5T4P - chains G and H of the 22 polymer chains in the assembly; structure by electron microscopy, 7.77 A resolution (low resolution: residue-level contacts below are approximate; hydrogen-bond / salt-bridge calls are withheld).

== Chain G ==
Molecule: ATP synthase gamma chain
Source organism: Escherichia coli
UniProtKB: B7MGF3 (ATPG_ECO45); residues 0-286 here correspond to UniProt positions 1-287 (UniProt number = residue number + 1)
Chain sequence (287 residues; row label = number of the first residue in the row; numbering starts at 0):
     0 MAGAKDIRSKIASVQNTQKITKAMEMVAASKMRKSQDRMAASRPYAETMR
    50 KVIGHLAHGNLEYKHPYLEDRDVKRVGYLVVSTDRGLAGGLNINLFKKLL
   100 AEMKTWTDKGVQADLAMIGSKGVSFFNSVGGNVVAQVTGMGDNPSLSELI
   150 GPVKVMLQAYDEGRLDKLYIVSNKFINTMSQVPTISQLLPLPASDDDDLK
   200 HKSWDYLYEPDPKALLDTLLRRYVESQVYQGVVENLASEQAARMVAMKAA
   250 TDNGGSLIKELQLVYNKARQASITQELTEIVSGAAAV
Unresolved in the structure: 0, 285-286
Sequence notes: conflict Asp5 (Glu6 in B7MGF3), Ala87 (Cys88 in B7MGF3), Ala112 (Cys113 in B7MGF3)

== Chain H ==
Molecule: ATP synthase epsilon chain
Source organism: Escherichia coli
UniProtKB: B7MGF1 (ATPE_ECO45); residues 0-138 here correspond to UniProt positions 1-139 (UniProt number = residue number + 1)
Chain sequence (139 residues; each row starts with the number of its first residue; numbering starts at 0):
     0 MAMTYHLDVVSAEQQMFSGLVEKIQVTGSEGELGIYPGHAPLLTAIKPGM
    50 IRIVKQHGHEEFIYLSGGILEVQPGNVTVLADTAIRGQDLDEARAMEAKR
   100 KAEEHISSSHGDVDYAQASAELAKAIAQLRVIELTKKAM
Unresolved in the structure: 0, 137-138

== Chain G / chain H interface ==
Residue-residue contacts (52; chain G residue first):
  Lys9(G) - Val130(H)
  Ala40(G) - Glu12(H)
  Ser41(G) - Ala11(H)
  Ser41(G) - Glu12(H)
  Arg42(G) - Ala11(H)
  Pro43(G) - Ser10(H)
  Pro43(G) - Ala11(H)
  Pro43(G) - Gln14(H)
  Tyr44(G) - Ser10(H)
  Tyr44(G) - Ala11(H)
  Asp83(G) - Ser108(H)
  Asp83(G) - His109(H)
  Arg84(G) - His109(H)
  Ser119(G) - Ser107(H)
  Val132(G) - Ala101(H)
  Val133(G) - Ala97(H)
  Val133(G) - Lys98(H)
  Val133(G) - Ala101(H)
  Ala134(G) - Ala97(H)
  Ala134(G) - Lys98(H)
  Ala134(G) - Ala101(H)
  Gln135(G) - Ala97(H)
  Gln135(G) - Lys100(H)
  Gln135(G) - Ala101(H)
  Thr137(G) - Ile105(H)
  Thr137(G) - Ser106(H)
  Thr137(G) - Ser107(H)
  Gly138(G) - Ser107(H)
  Gly138(G) - Ser108(H)
  Gly140(G) - His109(H)
  Ile149(G) - Asp90(H)
  Gly150(G) - Asp90(H)
  Gly150(G) - Arg93(H)
  Gly150(G) - Ala94(H)
  Gly150(G) - Ala97(H)
  Lys153(G) - Asp90(H)
  Lys153(G) - Glu91(H)
  Lys153(G) - Ala94(H)
  Val154(G) - Asp90(H)
  Val154(G) - Ala94(H)
  Val154(G) - Ala97(H)
  Trp203(G) - Pro40(H)
  Trp203(G) - Pro73(H)
  Asp204(G) - Pro40(H)
  Tyr205(G) - Pro40(H)
  Tyr205(G) - Leu41(H)
  Leu206(G) - Pro40(H)
  Leu206(G) - Leu41(H)
  Leu206(G) - Leu42(H)
  Tyr207(G) - Leu42(H)
  Glu208(G) - Leu42(H)
  Ser225(G) - Ala11(H)
Other interface residues (no listed pair), chain G (32 interface residues in all): Ser12, Val26, Val136, Met139, Pro151
Other interface residues (no listed pair), chain H (27 interface residues in all): Gln13, Gln72, Leu89, Asp113, Gln127

== In short ==
32 residues of chain G face 27 of chain H across their interface.
Chain G is ATP synthase gamma chain and chain H is ATP synthase epsilon chain, both from Escherichia coli; the
structure, Autoinhibited E. coli ATP synthase state 2, was determined by electron microscopy (same publication
as 5T4Q and 5T4O).
